6ALF - chains I and K of the 8 polymer chains in the assembly; structure by electron microscopy, 4.10 A resolution (low resolution: residue-level contacts below are approximate; hydrogen-bond / salt-bridge calls are withheld).

== Chain I ==
Molecule: DNA-directed RNA polymerase subunit beta
Organism: Escherichia coli (strain K12)
Notes: EC 2.7.7.6
Reference sequence: P0A8V2 (RPOB_ECOLI); residue numbers follow UniProt; this construct covers 1-1342
Chain sequence (1342 residues; each row starts with the number of its first residue):
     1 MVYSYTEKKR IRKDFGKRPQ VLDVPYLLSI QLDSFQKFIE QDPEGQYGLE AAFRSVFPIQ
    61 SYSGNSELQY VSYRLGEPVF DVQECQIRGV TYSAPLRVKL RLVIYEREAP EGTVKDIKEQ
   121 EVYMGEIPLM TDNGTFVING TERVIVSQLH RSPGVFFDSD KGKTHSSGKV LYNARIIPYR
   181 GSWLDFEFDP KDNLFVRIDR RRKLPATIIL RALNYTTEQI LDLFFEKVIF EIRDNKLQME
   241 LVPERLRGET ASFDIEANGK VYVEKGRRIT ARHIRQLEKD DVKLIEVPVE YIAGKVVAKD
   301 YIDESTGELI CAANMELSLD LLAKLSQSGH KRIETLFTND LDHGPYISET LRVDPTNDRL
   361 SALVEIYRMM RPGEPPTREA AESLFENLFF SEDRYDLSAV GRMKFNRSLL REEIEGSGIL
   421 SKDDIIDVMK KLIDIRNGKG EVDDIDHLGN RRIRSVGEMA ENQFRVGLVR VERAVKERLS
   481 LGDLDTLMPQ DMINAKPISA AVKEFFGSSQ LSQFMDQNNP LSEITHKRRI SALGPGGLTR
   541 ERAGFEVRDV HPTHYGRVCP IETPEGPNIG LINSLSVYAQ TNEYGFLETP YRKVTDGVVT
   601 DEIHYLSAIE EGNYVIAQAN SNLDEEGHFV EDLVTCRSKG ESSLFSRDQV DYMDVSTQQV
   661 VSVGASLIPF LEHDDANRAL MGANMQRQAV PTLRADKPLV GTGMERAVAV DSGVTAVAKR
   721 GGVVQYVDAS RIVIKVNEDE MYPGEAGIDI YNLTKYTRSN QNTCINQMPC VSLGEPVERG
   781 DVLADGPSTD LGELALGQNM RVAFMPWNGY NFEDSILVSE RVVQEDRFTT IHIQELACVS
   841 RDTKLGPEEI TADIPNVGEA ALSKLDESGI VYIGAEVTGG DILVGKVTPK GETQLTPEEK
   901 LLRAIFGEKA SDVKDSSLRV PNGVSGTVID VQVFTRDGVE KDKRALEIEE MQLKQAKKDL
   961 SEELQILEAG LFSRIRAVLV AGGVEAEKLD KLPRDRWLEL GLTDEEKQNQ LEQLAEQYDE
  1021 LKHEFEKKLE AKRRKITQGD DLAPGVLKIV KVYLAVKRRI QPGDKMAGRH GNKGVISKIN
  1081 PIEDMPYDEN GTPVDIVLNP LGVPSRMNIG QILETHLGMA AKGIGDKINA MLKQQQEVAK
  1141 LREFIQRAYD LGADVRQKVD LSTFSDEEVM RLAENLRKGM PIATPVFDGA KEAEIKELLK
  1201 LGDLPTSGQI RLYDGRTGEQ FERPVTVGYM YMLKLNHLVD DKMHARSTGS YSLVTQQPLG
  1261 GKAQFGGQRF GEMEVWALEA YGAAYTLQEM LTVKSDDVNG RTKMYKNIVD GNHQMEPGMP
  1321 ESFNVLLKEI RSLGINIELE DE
Disordered / not traced: 1, 891-914, 1342
Swiss-Prot annotation at these positions:
  - modified residue (N6-acetyllysine): Lys1022, Lys1200

== Chain K ==
Molecule: DNA-directed RNA polymerase subunit omega
Organism: Escherichia coli (strain K12)
Notes: EC 2.7.7.6
Reference sequence: P0A800 (RPOZ_ECOLI); numbering as in UniProt (aligned over 1-80)
Chain sequence (80 residues; row label = number of the first residue in the row):
     1 MARVTVQDAV EKIGNRFDLV LVAARRARQM QVGGKDPLVP EENDKTTVIA LREIEEGLIN
    61 NQILDVRERQ EQQEQEAAEL
Disordered / not traced: 1

== Chain I / chain K interface ==
Contacting residue pairs (9; chain I residue first):
  Gly1282(I) with Phe17(K)
  Tyr1285(I) with Leu21(K)
  Gly1311(I) with Gln31(K)
  Asn1312(I) with Arg28(K); Gln31(K); Val32(K)
  His1313(I) with Arg28(K); Gln31(K)
  Gln1314(I) with Arg28(K)

== Summary ==
The interface between chain I and chain K involves 6 residues on one side and 5 on the other.
Here chain I is DNA-directed RNA polymerase subunit beta and chain K is DNA-directed RNA polymerase subunit
omega, both from Escherichia coli (strain K12). Entry 6ALF (CryoEM structure of crosslinked E.coli RNA
polymerase elongation complex) was determined by electron microscopy together with 6ALG and 6ALH from the same
study.
